PDB entry 2C2O | X-ray diffraction, 2.45 A resolution | chains A and B of the 3 polymer chains in the assembly

[Chain A]
Name: Caspase-3 subunit P17
Organism: Homo sapiens
Notes: EC 3.4.22.-; fragment: alpha subunit, residues 29-175
UniProtKB: P42574 (CASP3_HUMAN); numbering as in UniProt (aligned over 29-175)
Sequence (147 residues; row label = number of the first residue in the row):
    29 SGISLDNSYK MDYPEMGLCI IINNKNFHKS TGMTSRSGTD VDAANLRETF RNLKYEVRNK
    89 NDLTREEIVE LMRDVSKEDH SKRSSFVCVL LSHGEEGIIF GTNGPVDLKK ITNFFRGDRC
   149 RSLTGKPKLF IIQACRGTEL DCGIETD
UniProt features mapped onto this chain:
  - active site: His121, Cys163
  - modified residue: Cys163 (S-nitrosocysteine)
  - mutagenesis: Asp175 (D175A: In P3-D3A mutant; abolished cleavage and activation, leading to prevent thiol protease activity; when associated with A-9 and A-28)

[Chain B]
Name: Caspase-3 subunit P12
Organism: Homo sapiens
Notes: EC 3.4.22.-; fragment: beta subunit, residues 176-277
UniProtKB: P42574 (CASP3_HUMAN); numbering as in UniProt (aligned over 176-277)
Sequence (103 residues; each row starts with the number of its first residue):
   175 ASGVDDDMAC HKIPVEADFL YAYSTAPGYY SWRNSKDGSW FIQSLCAMLK QYADKLEFMH
   235 ILTRVNRKVA TEFESFSFDA TFHAKKQIPC IVSMLTKELY FYH
UniProt features mapped onto this chain:
  - modified residue: Arg207 (Microbial infection: ADP-riboxanated arginine)
  - mutagenesis: Arg207 (R207A: Abolished ADP-riboxanation by C.violaceum CopC)

[Chain A / chain B interface]
Pairs across the interface - 104 pairs, chain A then chain B:
  Asp34(A) - Lys271(B)  salt bridge
  Asn35(A) - Lys271(B)
  Asn35(A) - Glu272(B)  hydrogen bond (backbone-backbone)
  Ser36(A) - Lys271(B)
  Ser36(A) - Glu272(B)
  Ser36(A) - Tyr274(B)
  Tyr37(A) - Asp192(B)  hydrogen bond
  Tyr37(A) - Leu269(B)
  Tyr37(A) - Thr270(B)  hydrogen bond (side chain-backbone)
  Tyr37(A) - Lys271(B)
  Tyr37(A) - Glu272(B)  hydrogen bond (backbone-backbone)
  Met39(A) - Leu273(B)  hydrophobic
  Met39(A) - Tyr274(B)
  Met39(A) - His277(B)
  Asp40(A) - His277(B)
  Met44(A) - Phe275(B)
  Arg64(A) - Arg207(B)
  Ser65(A) - Arg207(B)  hydrogen bond (backbone-side chain)
  Ser65(A) - Asn208(B)
  Ser65(A) - Ser209(B)
  Gly66(A) - Asn208(B)
  Gly66(A) - Ser209(B)  hydrogen bond (backbone-backbone)
  Gly66(A) - Gly212(B)
  Val69(A) - Lys210(B)
  Val69(A) - Asp211(B)
  Asp70(A) - Gly212(B)
  Asp70(A) - Ser213(B)  hydrogen bond
  Asp70(A) - Ile216(B)
  Asn73(A) - Cys220(B)
  Asn73(A) - Lys224(B)  hydrogen bond
  Leu74(A) - Ile216(B)  hydrophobic
  Leu74(A) - Cys220(B)
  Thr77(A) - Cys220(B)  hydrogen bond
  Thr77(A) - Leu223(B)
  Thr77(A) - Lys224(B)
  Phe78(A) - Leu223(B)  hydrophobic
  Leu81(A) - Ala227(B)  hydrophobic
  Tyr83(A) - Phe275(B)
  Leu119(A) - Ile216(B)  hydrophobic
  Glu124(A) - Pro201(B)
  Glu124(A) - Gly202(B)  hydrogen bond (side chain-backbone)
  Lys137(A) - Glu190(B)  salt bridge
  Thr140(A) - Phe193(B)
  Thr140(A) - Tyr195(B)
  Phe143(A) - Phe193(B)
  Arg144(A) - Val189(B)
  Arg144(A) - Glu190(B)
  Arg144(A) - Phe193(B)
  Gly145(A) - Val189(B)  hydrogen bond (backbone-backbone)
  Asp146(A) - Val189(B)
  Gly153(A) - Asp192(B)
  Lys154(A) - Asp192(B)
  Pro155(A) - Asp192(B)
  Lys156(A) - Asp192(B)  hydrogen bond (backbone-backbone)
  Lys156(A) - Phe193(B)
  Lys156(A) - Leu194(B)  hydrogen bond (backbone-backbone)
  Leu157(A) - Leu194(B)  hydrophobic
  Leu157(A) - Phe232(B)  hydrophobic
  Leu157(A) - Leu273(B)  hydrophobic
  Phe158(A) - Phe193(B)  hydrophobic
  Phe158(A) - Leu194(B)  hydrogen bond (backbone-backbone)
  Phe158(A) - Tyr195(B)
  Phe158(A) - Ala196(B)  hydrogen bond (backbone-backbone)
  Ile159(A) - Ala196(B)  hydrophobic
  Ile159(A) - Phe215(B)  hydrophobic
  Ile159(A) - Leu219(B)  hydrophobic
  Ile160(A) - Ala196(B)  hydrogen bond (backbone-backbone)
  Ile160(A) - Tyr197(B)  hydrophobic
  Ile160(A) - Ser198(B)  hydrogen bond (backbone-backbone)
  Gln161(A) - Ser198(B)
  Gln161(A) - Ser205(B)  hydrogen bond
  Gln161(A) - Ser213(B)  hydrogen bond
  Gln161(A) - Phe215(B)
  Ala162(A) - Ser198(B)
  Ala162(A) - Thr199(B)
  Ala162(A) - Ser205(B)
  Cys163(A) - Tyr203(B)
  Cys163(A) - Tyr204(B)  hydrophobic
  Cys163(A) - Ser205(B)
  Arg164(A) - Tyr197(B)
  Arg164(A) - Thr199(B)  hydrogen bond (side chain-backbone)
  Arg164(A) - Ala200(B)
  Arg164(A) - Pro201(B)
  Arg164(A) - Gly202(B)  hydrogen bond (backbone-backbone)
  Arg164(A) - Tyr203(B)  hydrogen bond (backbone-backbone)
  Arg164(A) - Cys264(B)  hydrogen bond
  Gly165(A) - Gly202(B)
  Gly165(A) - Tyr203(B)  hydrogen bond (backbone-backbone)
  Gly165(A) - Tyr204(B)
  Thr166(A) - Gly202(B)  hydrogen bond (backbone-backbone)
  Thr166(A) - Tyr204(B)
  Glu167(A) - Gly202(B)  hydrogen bond (backbone-backbone)
  Glu167(A) - Tyr203(B)
  Glu167(A) - Tyr204(B)  hydrogen bond (backbone-backbone)
  Leu168(A) - Tyr203(B)
  Leu168(A) - Tyr204(B)  hydrophobic
  Leu168(A) - Trp206(B)  hydrophobic
  Leu168(A) - Thr255(B)
  Leu168(A) - Lys259(B)
  Asp169(A) - Tyr203(B)
  Asp169(A) - Lys259(B)
  Asp169(A) - Lys260(B)  hydrogen bond (backbone-backbone)
  Cys170(A) - Lys259(B)  hydrogen bond
  Gly171(A) - Lys260(B)
Also at the interface, not in a pair above, chain A (49 interface residues in all): Thr67, His121, Leu136, Thr152
Also at the interface, not in a pair above, chain B (49 interface residues in all): Ile187, Ala191, Gln217, Phe256, Ala258

[Summary]
Chain A and chain B each contribute 49 residues to their interface, with 29 hydrogen bonds and 2 salt bridges.
Polar pairs include Asp34(A)-Lys271(B), Lys137(A)-Glu190(B) and Tyr37(A)-Asp192(B).
Here chain A is Caspase-3 subunit P17 and chain B is Caspase-3 subunit P12, both from Homo sapiens. Entry 2C2O
(Crystal structures of caspase-3 in complex with aza-peptide Michael acceptor inhibitors) was determined by
X-ray diffraction, deposited together with 2C1E, 2C2K, 2C2M and 2C2Z.
